7DBH - chains C and I of the 10 polymer chains in the assembly; structure by electron microscopy, 3.60 A resolution.

Chain C:
Molecule: Histone H2A type 1-B
From: Mus musculus
UniProt: C0HKE1 (H2A1B_MOUSE); residues 0-129 here correspond to UniProt positions 1-130 (UniProt number = residue number + 1)
Chain sequence (133 residues; row label = number of the first residue in the row; numbers below 1 keep their minus sign (Gly-3 is residue -3)):
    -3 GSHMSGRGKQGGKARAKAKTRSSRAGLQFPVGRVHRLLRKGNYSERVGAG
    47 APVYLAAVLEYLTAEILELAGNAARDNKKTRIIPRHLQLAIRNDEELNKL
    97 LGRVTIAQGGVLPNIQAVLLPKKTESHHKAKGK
Unresolved in the structure: -3 to 15, 110-129
Construct notes: expression tag (-3 to -1)

Chain I:
Molecule: 145-nt DNA strand
From: Mus musculus
Sequence (145 nucleotides; numbered -72 to 72; the number before each row is that of its first residue; numbers below 1 keep their minus sign (DA-72 is residue -72)):
   -72 ATCAGAATCCCGGTGCCGAGGCCGCTCAATTGGTCGTAGACAGCTCTAGC
   -22 ACCGCTTAAACGCACGTACGCGCTGTCCCCCGCGTTTTAACCGCCAAGGG
    28 GATTACTCCCTAGTCTCCAGGCACGTGTCAGATATATACATCGAT
Unresolved in the structure: -72 to -65, 62-72

Chain C / chain I interface:
Pairs across the interface (8):
  Thr16(C) with DT-43(I), phosphate contact
  Arg17(C) with DT-43(I), salt bridge to the phosphate
  Arg20(C) with DT-42(I), salt bridge to the phosphate
  Gly28(C) with DA-44(I), phosphate contact
  Arg32(C) with DA-44(I), phosphate contact
  Arg42(C) with DA-35(I), sugar contact
  Arg77(C) with DG-55(I), phosphate contact; DA-54(I), sugar contact
Also at the interface, not in a pair above, chain C (9 interface residues in all): Ser18, Arg29
Also at the interface, not in a pair above, chain I (7 interface residues in all): DA-45

In short:
Chain C and chain I form an interface of 9 and 7 residues respectively; the contacts include 2 salt bridges.
Among the polar pairs are Arg17(C)-DT-43(I) and Arg20(C)-DT-42(I).
Chain C is Histone H2A type 1-B and chain I is a 145-nt DNA strand, both from Mus musculus; the structure, The
mouse nucleosome structure containing H3mm18, was determined by electron microscopy (same publication as
7VBM).
